7XZJ - chains 4 and A of the 8 polymer chains in the assembly; structure by electron microscopy, 2.97 A resolution.

# Chain 4
Name: Toc39
Organism: Chlamydomonas reinhardtii
UniProt: A8J6H7 (A8J6H7_CHLRE); residue numbers follow UniProt; this construct covers 1-363
Chain sequence (363 residues; numbered 1 to 363; the number before each row is that of its first residue):
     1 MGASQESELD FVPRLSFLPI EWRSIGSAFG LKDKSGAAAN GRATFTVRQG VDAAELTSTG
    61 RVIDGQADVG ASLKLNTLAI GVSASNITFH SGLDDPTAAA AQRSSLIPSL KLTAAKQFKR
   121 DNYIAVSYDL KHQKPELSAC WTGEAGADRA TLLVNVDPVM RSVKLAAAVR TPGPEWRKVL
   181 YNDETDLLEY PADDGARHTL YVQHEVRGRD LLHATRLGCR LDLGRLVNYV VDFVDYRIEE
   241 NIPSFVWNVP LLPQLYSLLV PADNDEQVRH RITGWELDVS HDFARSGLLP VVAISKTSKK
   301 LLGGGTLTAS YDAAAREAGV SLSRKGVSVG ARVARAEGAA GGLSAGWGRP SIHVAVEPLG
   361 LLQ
Not modelled in the structure: 1-12, 32-65, 77-78, 89-102, 122-132, 336-363

# Chain A
Name: Tic214
Organism: Chlamydomonas reinhardtii
UniProt: P36495 (YCF78_CHLRE); numbering as in UniProt (aligned over 1-1995)
Chain sequence (1995 residues; row label = number of the first residue in the row):
     1 MITFTFMSLV TSVKDYVEIT HKLIEIEPLK NYTEFGAVFT YFIFSIGEFF KNFFSFSFLN
    61 NIWSIPIIIP DIASAMISEV SVLDGYFHNA FTFLETSVNT TTNPSLVIFE KFVIGIINSL
   121 FLILPTSTSH LITLRRFVMQ GLEAGYMAGL GTLAGNFLWL ASIILGWRFF VIPWLSLDIF
   181 RYLLGFVLLV KYIWDSSKER RMALEDLSKW KIFLLNFLLA LTEQSCIYPF ISNLSFGPDA
   241 SILEGFPVDN YPQFLLIHGA YLLGILFGSF SLLQFTCWFW ENPAFSIYLW ITTKSSLKIS
   301 TSSYYKILNF TFLYATMLCA IASIPYYGLD YTITNPIGLV PQDRILNQKK SQSDPDKLIT
   361 ETAFLNLNPT DKNSRIRDGV HARRERWKQR LIKYQAFDAS TYDQGVYDFL TIEDLNYGFD
   421 RFWLRRKMRN HQIRFRLFPG PWMRSLKKQL NNPANPSLET STKAASGPRV EFFRILFEQF
   481 YHPNFHDRAA MQTNPAEARN KFISTSPLAS TESKKALNST FSLGNINNSS TGIEGLVLTN
   541 TQATLLPTDL QTKRTIKPGL IYTNSALRKF VRNVNTRLNL KLLNSKETNL TTKYKSQFIY
   601 SKRWKSIFSK IQPLQNGTTR KSYQLFRNVA KQILVTPDAK SLKLITINQK LSLKERKLLE
   661 LRTQYNNNST LTTTAPLTLV RPLNVYLQKE EAFKRKLRYY GTMPMRKLTV GNQAPYFKAL
   721 MKRGFYYYKP TLRWRKTLYV ASLRRGFRKK SRKQRILVMP SNQQNFNNTL DNTKTNINQN
   781 NLANPLGGNE VPMYGADGEN SLITKPTHSY TVLGKRASRY RHQIYKDVLQ HWYYTPFNRL
   841 LMKFDVDAFI NRQPKSHFLT KNEERALHIR RFLLSEHYDT LRWYTYMQHY KTMKTNIGGT
   901 KSFANRAYNQ QFQGTFKKIR HLFAITPKQG DFYTLKFDQP LYNDNKLKDN LYFHEELLTD
   961 YYNGTNLQTN QTSNISVNST TTFIDNSLRT TQLPVPSSSF DIVNQSSTLI GLTTMQNALR
  1021 KNVVESTLTS LNSDGEAATS QPKLNFVYSE LFVKLIKECK KRIHDQTFLK NYITHRIEKR
  1081 EQLNQEQTKE LNKRLEKLKV WLNSDKGSIS KLQNTPVQDP NISSPDKVLT TAMQKAVNES
  1141 ISLSGIMPSD KIKTTYGNLT NAYTIKTENA ILTKLNVINQ LTNNETTTQK NTLIKSIGVN
  1201 KIQTVLQTII TNFKSSLYNQ TQLLRVKTDK DLQWWRTKQR VITKRKSARK RDRFKKQIAV
  1261 VNKKLAALSK KVETEKSNLY QTLYGNYEIS DYLLRNVPTG SSAVIDSTVL RKKQDNQAYL
  1321 PKETNNVQFN SFVDSNNNVW QTFFAKKLRK KISSKGRRYR SLSLARYLTA TRKPRLVGLD
  1381 NLTKIDNITT LQGAFITKEE KQDSLNLTIQ RKQELTNSLK KSQIKKRSRH SWKKRSRHQF
  1441 SRNHYKYRKR HTHGNGKLRV MNKKLKKFKA TNELRQWWWN SFLPRYLSNL QVNNSTLTNK
  1501 NVSFKPLSNT NSVPSTNMAS PTTSRNLLDN LNSSNQISTS ASMNQNIVTE SVKVETNQVY
  1561 LPEGEKSFDI TSMTTTLPFY AGWDESLKKF VVTNRLLSRR DAGLSVNNNP QEINFTNPPI
  1621 QGLNEGSFLY WQTEMPFNSY NIDQFITTNQ SFYAPLGWRR FEFRHSILKT WVNNTKAGNN
  1681 NIKKKTLIIS LKNLQPLKSS QQKQNQIKTK KLVARRIKKR YKLLKQMPNQ LMYSPTGPLL
  1741 TEVLPSHYIS VFDQQYRLPR NRYLKRNPLK TLKKTTLLAL MDSSKQTNGV NKEFTLRKRV
  1801 KPRRKYHRKR FIKKDGLIFP RRTKFNTNTT LTGNALITNN VNSIEEDDLR WRPSSRTKQK
  1861 RKDNTRSSAA SKTKSNKRVK TNPLRLRQLR RREFQQVLKP LQRYIPQNGG FTWPGDYLRL
  1921 EIVEMPKLKS INIKKTSLKQ KINVQPVGIM PRKYLIEKHN IKVLKKKLSQ AYSTQQLTKV
  1981 VQEYKNLIQN SPPAI
Not modelled in the structure: 1-595, 668-1042, 1089-1223, 1285-1344, 1495-1682, 1734-1947, 1991-1995
Residues lining bound ligands: inositol hexakisphosphate (IHP): K1230, W1235, K1238, Q1239, I1242, K1276, Y1359, K1457, V1460, K1464, S1690, L1691, K1692
Swiss-Prot annotation at these positions:
  - natural variant: L580 (L580V: In strain: CC-503), K1588 (K1588R: In strain: CC-503 and cw15), P1610 (P1610A: In strain: CC-503), P1618 (P1618A: In strain: CC-503)
Reported in the primary citation:
  - binding site for inositol hexakisphosphate: W1235

# How chain 4 and chain A interact
Residue-residue contacts (49):
  K178(4) with Y600(A); K605(A)
  V179(4) with F598(A); I599(A); Y600(A), hydrogen bond (backbone-backbone)
  L180(4) with Y600(A); K605(A)
  Y181(4) with I599(A), hydrophobic; Y600(A), hydrogen bond (backbone-backbone); K602(A), hydrogen bond (backbone-backbone); Q649(A); L659(A), hydrophobic; Q1975(A)
  N182(4) with K602(A)
  D183(4) with R603(A), salt bridge; Q1976(A), hydrogen bond (backbone-side chain)
  E184(4) with R603(A), salt bridge
  D186(4) with L659(A); R662(A), salt bridge; Q1976(A)
  L187(4) with R662(A); T663(A); N666(A)
  L188(4) with I599(A), hydrophobic; L659(A), hydrophobic; E660(A); T663(A), hydrogen bond (backbone-side chain)
  Y190(4) with E660(A); T663(A)
  D235(4) with K643(A)
  Y236(4) with K605(A); S641(A), hydrogen bond (backbone-side chain); K643(A); L644(A), hydrophobic; I647(A), hydrophobic
  R237(4) with K640(A); L644(A)
  E239(4) with L614(A); Y623(A), hydrogen bond; R627(A), salt bridge
  E240(4) with R627(A), hydrogen bond (backbone-side chain); K631(A)
  I242(4) with R627(A), hydrogen bond (backbone-side chain)
  S244(4) with Q624(A)
  W247(4) with L614(A), hydrophobic
  D263(4) with K605(A), salt bridge; S609(A), hydrogen bond
  D265(4) with K605(A), hydrogen bond (backbone-side chain)
  E266(4) with K605(A), salt bridge
Also at the interface, not in a pair above, chain 4 (24 interface residues in all): P253, A262
Also at the interface, not in a pair above, chain A (27 interface residues in all): S601, R620

# Overview
The interface between chain 4 and chain A involves 24 residues on one side and 27 on the other, with 11
hydrogen bonds and 6 salt bridges. Polar pairs include D183(4)-R603(A), E184(4)-R603(A) and D186(4)-R662(A).
Chain A binds inositol hexakisphosphate. The paper reports a binding site for inositol hexakisphosphate at
W1235(A).
Chain 4 is Toc39 and chain A is Tic214, both from Chlamydomonas reinhardtii; the structure, Cryo-EM structure
of TOC complex from Chlamydomonas reinhardtii, was determined by electron microscopy together with 7XZI from
the same study.
